4LK1 - chains A and B of the 6 polymer chains in the assembly; structure by X-ray diffraction, 3.84 A resolution.

== Chain A (and B) ==
Protein: DNA-directed RNA polymerase subunit alpha
Source organism: Escherichia coli
Notes: EC 2.7.7.6; chain B of this document is another copy of the same molecule, construct and numbering; everything in this record applies to it too
Reference sequence: C9QXI7 (C9QXI7_ECOD1); numbering as in UniProt (aligned over 1-234)
Amino-acid sequence (239 residues; each row starts with the number of its first residue):
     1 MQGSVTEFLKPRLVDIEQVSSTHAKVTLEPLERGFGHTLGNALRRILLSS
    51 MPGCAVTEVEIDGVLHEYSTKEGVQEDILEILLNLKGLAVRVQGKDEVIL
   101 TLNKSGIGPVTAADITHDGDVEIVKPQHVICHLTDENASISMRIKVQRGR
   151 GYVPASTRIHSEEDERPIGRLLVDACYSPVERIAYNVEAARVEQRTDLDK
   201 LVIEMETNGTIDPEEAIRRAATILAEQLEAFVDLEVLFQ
Not modelled in the structure: 1-7, 232-239 (chain B: 1-5, 161-171, 237-239)
Sequence notes: expression tag (235-239)

== Chain A / chain B interface ==
Residue-residue contacts - 51 pairs, chain A then chain B:
  F8(A) with R150(B)
  L9(A) with Q227(B), hydrogen bond (backbone-side chain)
  K10(A) with E226(B); Q227(B); E229(B), salt bridge
  P11(A) with Q227(B); A230(B)
  R12(A) with F231(B)
  L28(A) with F231(B), hydrophobic
  G34(A) with R45(B), hydrogen bond (backbone-side chain)
  F35(A) with I46(B), hydrophobic; Q227(B)
  T38(A) with A42(B); R45(B), hydrogen bond
  L39(A) with L224(B), hydrophobic
  A42(A) with T38(B)
  R45(A) with G34(B), hydrogen bond (side chain-backbone); H37(B); T38(B)
  I46(A) with F35(B), hydrophobic; T38(B)
  S49(A) with F35(B)
  S50(A) with F8(B); F35(B)
  G149(A) with T6(B)
  R150(A) with T6(B), hydrogen bond (side chain-backbone); E7(B), hydrogen bond (side chain-backbone); F8(B); E32(B), salt bridge
  H160(A) with Q194(B)
  R218(A) with F231(B), hydrogen bond (side chain-backbone)
  A221(A) with L228(B)
  T222(A) with V232(B)
  I223(A) with F8(B), hydrophobic; F35(B), hydrophobic
  L224(A) with L224(B), hydrophobic; L228(B), hydrophobic
  A225(A) with L228(B)
  E226(A) with F8(B); K10(B), salt bridge
  Q227(A) with L9(B), hydrogen bond (side chain-backbone); P11(B); L31(B); F35(B)
  L228(A) with A221(B), hydrophobic; L224(B), hydrophobic
  E229(A) with K10(B); R12(B), salt bridge
  F231(A) with R218(B); A221(B), hydrophobic; T222(B)
Interface residues without a listed pair, chain A (34 interface residues in all): L13, H37, N41, R148, A230
Interface residues without a listed pair, chain B (35 interface residues in all): L39, N41, S50, I217, I223, D233

== Summary ==
Chain A and chain B form an interface of 34 and 35 residues respectively, with 8 hydrogen bonds and 4 salt
bridges. Among the polar pairs are K10(A)-E229(B), R150(A)-E32(B) and E226(A)-K10(B).
Both chains are DNA-directed RNA polymerase subunit alpha (Escherichia coli). Entry 4LK1 (Crystal Structure
Analysis of the E.coli holoenzyme) was determined by X-ray diffraction together with 4LJZ, 4LK0 and 4LLG from
the same study.
